PDB entry 8ITL | electron microscopy, 3.23 A resolution | chains R and B of the 5 polymer chains in the assembly

== Chain R ==
Protein: Gastric inhibitory polypeptide receptor
Source organism: Homo sapiens
Reference sequence: P48546 (GIPR_HUMAN), isoform P48546-3; numbering as in UniProt (aligned over 22-385)
Chain sequence (364 residues; numbered 22 to 385; the number before each row is that of its first residue):
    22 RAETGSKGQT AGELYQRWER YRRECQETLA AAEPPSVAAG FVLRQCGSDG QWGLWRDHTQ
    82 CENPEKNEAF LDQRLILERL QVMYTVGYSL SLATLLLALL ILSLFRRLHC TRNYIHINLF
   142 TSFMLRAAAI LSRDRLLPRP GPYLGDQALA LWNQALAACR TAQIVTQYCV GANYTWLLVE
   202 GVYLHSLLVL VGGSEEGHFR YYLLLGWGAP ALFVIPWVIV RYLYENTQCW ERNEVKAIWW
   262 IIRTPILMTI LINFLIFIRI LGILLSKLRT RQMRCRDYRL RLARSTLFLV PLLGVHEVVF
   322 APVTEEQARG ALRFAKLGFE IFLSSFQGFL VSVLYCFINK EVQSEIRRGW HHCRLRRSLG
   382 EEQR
Not modelled in the structure: 22-87, 160-173, 380-385
Disulfides: Cys180-Cys250
Differences from the reference sequence: engineered mutation Phe309 (Thr in P48546)
What the authors report for this chain:
  - contacts within the chain: Tyr109-Ser345 (hydrogen bond), Arg147-Gln348 (hydrogen bond), Tyr195-Gly315 (hydrogen bond)
  - conformationally variable residues (side-chain flip): Trp251, Ser345, Gln348

== Chain B ==
Protein: Guanine nucleotide-binding protein G(I)/G(S)/G(T) subunit beta-1
Source organism: Rattus norvegicus
Reference sequence: P54311 (GBB1_RAT); residue numbers follow UniProt; this construct covers 2-340
Chain sequence (371 residues; each row starts with the number of its first residue; numbers below 1 keep their minus sign (Met-4 is residue -4)):
    -4 MGSLLQSELD QLRQEAEQLK NQIRDARKAC ADATLSQITN NIDPVGRIQM RTRRTLRGHL
    56 AKIYAMHWGT DSRLLVSASQ DGKLIIWDSY TTNKVHAIPL RSSWVMTCAY APSGNYVACG
   116 GLDNICSIYN LKTREGNVRV SRELAGHTGY LSCCRFLDDN QIVTSSGDTT CALWDIETGQ
   176 QTTTFTGHTG DVMSLSLAPD TRLFVSGACD ASAKLWDVRE GMCRQTFTGH ESDINAICFF
   236 PNGNAFATGS DDATCRLFDL RADQELMTYS HDNIICGITS VSFSKSGRLL LAGYDDFNCN
   296 VWDALKADRA GVLAGHDNRV SCLGVTDDGM AVATGSWDSF LKIWNGSSGG GGSGGGGSSG
   356 VSGWRLFKKI S
Not modelled in the structure: -4 to 2, 344-366
Differences from the reference sequence: initiating methionine (-4); expression tag (-3 to 1, 341-366)
UniProt features mapped onto this chain:
  - modified residue: Ser2 (N-acetylserine), His266 (Phosphohistidine)

== Chain R / chain B interface ==
Pairs across the interface (7; chain R residue first):
  Arg127(R) with Arg52(B)
  Arg128(R) with Gly310(B), hydrogen bond (side chain-backbone); Asp312(B); Asp333(B), salt bridge
  Arg369(R) with Asp312(B), salt bridge
  His373(R) with Ala309(B); Gly310(B)
Interface residues without a listed pair, chain B (9 interface residues in all): Asn293, His311, Phe335, Lys337

== Overview ==
The interface between chain R and chain B involves 4 residues on one side and 9 on the other; the contacts
include 1 hydrogen bond and 2 salt bridges. Among the polar pairs are Arg128(R)-Asp333(B), Arg369(R)-Asp312(B)
and Arg128(R)-Gly310(B). The paper reports conformational variability at Trp251(R), Ser345(R) and Gln348(R);
contacts within the chain involving Tyr109(R), Ser345(R) and Arg147(R) among others.
Here chain R is Gastric inhibitory polypeptide receptor (Homo sapiens) and chain B is Guanine
nucleotide-binding protein G(I)/G(S)/G(T) subunit beta-1 (Rattus norvegicus). Entry 8ITL (Cryo-EM structure of
GIPR splice variant 1 (SV1) in complex with Gs protein) was determined by electron microscopy (same
publication as 8ITM).
